PDB entry 6BBJ | electron microscopy, 3.80 A resolution | chains A and B of the 4 polymer chains in the assembly

== Chain A (and B) ==
Molecule: Transient receptor potential cation channel, subfamily V, member 4
Source organism: Xenopus tropicalis
Notes: chain B of this document is another copy of the same molecule, construct and numbering; everything in this record applies to it too
Reference sequence: F7BWY7 (F7BWY7_XENTR); numbering as in UniProt (aligned over 1-868)
Chain sequence (868 residues; row label = number of the first residue in the row):
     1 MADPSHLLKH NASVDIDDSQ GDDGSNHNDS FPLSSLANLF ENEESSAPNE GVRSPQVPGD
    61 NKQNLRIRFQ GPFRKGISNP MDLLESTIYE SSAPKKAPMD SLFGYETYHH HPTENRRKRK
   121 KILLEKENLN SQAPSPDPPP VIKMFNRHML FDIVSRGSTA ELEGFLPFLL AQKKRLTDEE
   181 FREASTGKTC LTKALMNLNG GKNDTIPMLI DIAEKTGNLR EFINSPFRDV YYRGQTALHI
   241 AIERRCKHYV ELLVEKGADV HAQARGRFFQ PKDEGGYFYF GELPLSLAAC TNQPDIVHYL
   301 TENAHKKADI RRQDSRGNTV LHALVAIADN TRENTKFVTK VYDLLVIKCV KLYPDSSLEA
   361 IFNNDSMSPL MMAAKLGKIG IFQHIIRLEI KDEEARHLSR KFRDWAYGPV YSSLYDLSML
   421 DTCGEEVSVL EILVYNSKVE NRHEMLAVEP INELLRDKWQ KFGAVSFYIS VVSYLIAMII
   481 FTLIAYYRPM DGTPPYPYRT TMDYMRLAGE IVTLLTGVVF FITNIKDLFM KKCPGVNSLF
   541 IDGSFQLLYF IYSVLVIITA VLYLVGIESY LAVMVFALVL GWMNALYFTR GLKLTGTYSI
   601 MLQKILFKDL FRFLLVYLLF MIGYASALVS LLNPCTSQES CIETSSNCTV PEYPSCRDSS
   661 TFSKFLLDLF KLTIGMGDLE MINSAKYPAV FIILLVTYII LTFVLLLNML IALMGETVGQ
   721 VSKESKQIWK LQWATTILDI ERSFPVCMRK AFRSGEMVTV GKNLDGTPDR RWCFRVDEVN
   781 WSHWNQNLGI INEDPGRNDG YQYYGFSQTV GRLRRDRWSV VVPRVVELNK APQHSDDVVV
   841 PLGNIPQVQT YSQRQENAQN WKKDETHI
Disordered / not traced: 1-143, 531-535, 636-656, 763-769, 785-868
From the paper describing this entry:
  - post-translational modification sites: Asn-647 (proposed by the authors, not directly observed)

== Interface between chain A and chain B ==
Pairs across the interface (53):
  Glu-243(A) / Tyr-407(B)  hydrogen bond
  Glu-243(A) / Gly-408(B)  hydrogen bond (side chain-backbone)
  Arg-245(A) / Trp-784(B)
  Phe-268(A) / Trp-405(B)  hydrophobic
  Phe-269(A) / Tyr-407(B)
  Tyr-277(A) / Trp-405(B)  hydrophobic
  Tyr-277(A) / Val-410(B)
  Phe-278(A) / Tyr-407(B)  hydrophobic
  Phe-278(A) / Pro-409(B)  hydrophobic
  Phe-280(A) / Tyr-407(B)
  Cys-290(A) / Trp-781(B)
  Ile-327(A) / Trp-781(B)
  Asn-334(A) / Trp-781(B)
  Phe-337(A) / Trp-781(B)  hydrophobic
  Val-616(A) / Met-583(B)
  Phe-620(A) / Phe-576(B)  hydrophobic
  Phe-620(A) / Val-579(B)  hydrophobic
  Phe-620(A) / Leu-580(B)  hydrophobic
  Phe-620(A) / Met-583(B)  hydrophobic
  Tyr-624(A) / Phe-576(B)  hydrophobic
  Ala-627(A) / Val-575(B)  hydrophobic
  Ser-630(A) / Tyr-486(B)
  Leu-631(A) / Leu-571(B)  hydrophobic
  Ser-684(A) / Met-676(B)
  Pro-688(A) / Leu-667(B)  hydrophobic
  Val-690(A) / Ser-569(B)
  Val-690(A) / Val-573(B)  hydrophobic
  Phe-691(A) / Met-676(B)  hydrophobic
  Ile-692(A) / Leu-667(B)  hydrophobic
  Ile-692(A) / Phe-670(B)  hydrophobic
  Ile-692(A) / Lys-671(B)
  Ile-692(A) / Ile-674(B)  hydrophobic
  Leu-694(A) / Val-573(B)  hydrophobic
  Leu-694(A) / Phe-576(B)  hydrophobic
  Leu-695(A) / Ile-674(B)  hydrophobic
  Val-696(A) / Ile-674(B)  hydrophobic
  Leu-701(A) / Leu-548(B)  hydrophobic
  Leu-701(A) / Ile-551(B)  hydrophobic
  Leu-701(A) / Leu-580(B)  hydrophobic
  Phe-703(A) / Leu-706(B)  hydrophobic
  Val-704(A) / Leu-547(B)  hydrophobic
  Val-704(A) / Leu-610(B)  hydrophobic
  Leu-707(A) / Leu-606(B)  hydrophobic
  Asn-708(A) / Ser-544(B)
  Ile-711(A) / Ser-599(B)
  Ile-711(A) / Leu-602(B)  hydrophobic
  Ile-711(A) / Leu-606(B)  hydrophobic
  Met-714(A) / Met-714(B)  hydrophobic
  Gly-715(A) / Tyr-598(B)
  Val-718(A) / Tyr-598(B)  hydrophobic
  Val-718(A) / Thr-717(B)
  Val-718(A) / Val-721(B)  hydrophobic
  Gly-719(A) / Tyr-598(B)
Other interface residues (no listed pair), chain A (49 interface residues in all): Gln-235, Lys-272, Leu-287, Thr-291, Glu-333, Leu-619, Gly-623, Tyr-687, Ala-689, Ile-693, Thr-697, Ile-700, Leu-705, Gln-720
Other interface residues (no listed pair), chain B (45 interface residues in all): Met-490, Leu-555, Ile-558, Ala-572, Tyr-587, Gln-603, Leu-614, Asp-678, Leu-713, Asp-777, Val-779

== Overview ==
49 residues of chain A face 45 of chain B across their interface; the contacts include 2 hydrogen bonds. Polar
pairs include Glu-243(A)/Tyr-407(B) and Glu-243(A)/Gly-408(B). From the paper: a modification site at
Asn-647(A).
Both chains are Transient receptor potential cation channel, subfamily V, member 4 (Xenopus tropicalis). Entry
6BBJ (Xenopus Tropicalis TRPV4) was determined by electron microscopy, deposited together with 6C8F, 6C8G and
6C8H.
